Entry 6FE8 (electron microscopy, 4.10 A resolution (low resolution: residue-level contacts below are approximate; hydrogen-bond / salt-bridge calls are withheld)); this record covers chains A and C of the 4 polymer chains in the assembly.

== Chain A ==
Molecule: Centromere DNA-binding protein complex CBF3 subunit B
Source organism: Saccharomyces cerevisiae
UniProtKB: P40969 (CBF3B_YEAST); residue numbers follow UniProt; this construct covers 47-608
Amino-acid sequence (584 residues; numbered 25 to 608; the number before each row is that of its first residue):
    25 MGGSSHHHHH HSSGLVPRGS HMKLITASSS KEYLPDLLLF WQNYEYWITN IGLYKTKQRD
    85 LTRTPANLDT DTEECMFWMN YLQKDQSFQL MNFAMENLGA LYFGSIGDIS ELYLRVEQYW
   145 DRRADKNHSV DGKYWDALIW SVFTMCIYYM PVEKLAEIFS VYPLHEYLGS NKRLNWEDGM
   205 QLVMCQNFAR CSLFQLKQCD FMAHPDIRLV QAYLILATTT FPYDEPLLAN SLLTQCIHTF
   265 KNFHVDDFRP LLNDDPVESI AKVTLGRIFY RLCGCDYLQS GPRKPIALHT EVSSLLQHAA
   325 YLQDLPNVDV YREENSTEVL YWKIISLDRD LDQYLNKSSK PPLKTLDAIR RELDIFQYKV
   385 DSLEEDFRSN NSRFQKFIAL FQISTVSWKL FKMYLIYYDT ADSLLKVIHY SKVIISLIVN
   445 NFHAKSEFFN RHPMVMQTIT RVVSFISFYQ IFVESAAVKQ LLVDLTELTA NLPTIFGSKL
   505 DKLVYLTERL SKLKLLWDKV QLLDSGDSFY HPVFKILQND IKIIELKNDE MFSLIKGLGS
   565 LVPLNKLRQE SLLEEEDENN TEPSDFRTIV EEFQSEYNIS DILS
Unresolved in the structure: 25-53, 321-329, 566-587
Cystine bridges: C99-C215
Sequence notes: initiating methionine (25); expression tag (26-46)
Swiss-Prot annotation at these positions:
  - modified residue: S575 (Phosphoserine)
From the paper describing this entry:
  - conformationally variable residues (order/disorder transition): P330 to N339

== Chain C ==
Molecule: Suppressor of kinetochore protein 1
Source organism: Saccharomyces cerevisiae
UniProtKB: P52286 (SKP1_YEAST); residues 2-194 here = UniProt positions 2-194
Amino-acid sequence (197 residues; row label = number of the first residue in the row; numbering starts at 0):
     0 MGVTSNVVLV SGEGERFTVD KKIAERSLLL KNYLNDMHDS NLQNNSDSES DSDSETNHKS
    60 KDNNNGDDDD EDDDEIVMPV PNVRSSVLQK VIEWAEHHRD SNFPDEDDDD SRKSAPVDSW
   120 DREFLKVDQE MLYEIILAAN YLNIKPLLDA GCKVVAEMIR GRSPEEIRRT FNIVNDFTPE
   180 EEAAIRRENE WAEDRGS
Unresolved in the structure: 0-3, 39-74, 190-196
Sequence notes: initiating methionine (0); expression tag (1, 195-196)

== Chain A / chain C interface ==
Residue-residue contacts - 22 pairs, chain A then chain C:
  R375(A) with D106(C)
  D378(A) with N142(C)
  Q381(A) with N31(C)
  Y382(A) with L27(C); K30(C); N31(C)
  D385(A) with K30(C); N31(C); N34(C)
  R397(A) with D38(C)
  K400(A) with D35(C)
  L404(A) with N34(C); D35(C)
  A425(A) with N139(C)
  L429(A) with P80(C); Y140(C)
  K430(A) with Y140(C)
  H433(A) with L28(C); Y140(C)
  V437(A) with Y32(C)
  L441(A) with D35(C)
  N444(A) with M36(C)
Other interface residues (no listed pair), chain C (16 interface residues in all): M77, N81

== In short ==
15 residues of chain A and 16 residues of chain C are in contact. From the paper: conformational variability
at P330(A).
Chain A is Centromere DNA-binding protein complex CBF3 subunit B and chain C is Suppressor of kinetochore
protein 1, both from Saccharomyces cerevisiae; the structure, Cryo-EM structure of the core Centromere Binding
Factor 3 complex, was determined by electron microscopy, deposited together with 6GSA.
